PDB entry 9LBZ | electron microscopy, 4.00 A resolution | chains F and f of the 52 polymer chains in the assembly

== Chain F ==
Molecule: Probable portal protein
Source organism: Escherichia phage N4
Reference sequence: A0MZE1 (PORTL_BPN4); residue numbers follow UniProt; this construct covers 1-763
Sequence (763 residues; numbered 1 to 763; the number before each row is that of its first residue):
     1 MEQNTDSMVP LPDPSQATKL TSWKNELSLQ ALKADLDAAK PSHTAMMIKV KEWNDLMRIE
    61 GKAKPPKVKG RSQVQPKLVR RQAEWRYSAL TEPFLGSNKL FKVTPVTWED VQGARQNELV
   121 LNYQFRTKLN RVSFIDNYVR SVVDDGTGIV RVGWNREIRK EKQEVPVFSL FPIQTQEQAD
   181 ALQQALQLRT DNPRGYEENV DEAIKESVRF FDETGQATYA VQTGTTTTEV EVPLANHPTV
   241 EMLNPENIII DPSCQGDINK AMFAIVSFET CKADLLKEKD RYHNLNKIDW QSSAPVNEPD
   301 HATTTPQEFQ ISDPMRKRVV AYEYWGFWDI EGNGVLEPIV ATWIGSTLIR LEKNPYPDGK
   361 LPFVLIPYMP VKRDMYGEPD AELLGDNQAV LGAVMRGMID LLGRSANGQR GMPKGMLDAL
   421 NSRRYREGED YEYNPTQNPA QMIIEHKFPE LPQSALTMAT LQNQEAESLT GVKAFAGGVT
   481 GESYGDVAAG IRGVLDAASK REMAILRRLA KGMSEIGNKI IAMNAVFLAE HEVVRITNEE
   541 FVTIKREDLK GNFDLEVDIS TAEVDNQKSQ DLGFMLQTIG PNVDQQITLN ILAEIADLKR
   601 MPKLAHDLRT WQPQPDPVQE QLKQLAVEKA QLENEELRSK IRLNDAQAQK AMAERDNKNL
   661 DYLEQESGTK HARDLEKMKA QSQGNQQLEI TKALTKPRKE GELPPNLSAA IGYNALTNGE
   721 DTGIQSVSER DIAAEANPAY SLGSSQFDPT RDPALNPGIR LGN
Disordered / not traced: 1-18, 667-763

== Chain f ==
Molecule: Major capsid protein
Source organism: Escherichia phage N4
Reference sequence: Q859Q5 (CAPSD_BPN4); residues 1-401 here = UniProt positions 1-401
Sequence (401 residues; row label = number of the first residue in the row):
     1 MLNYNAPTDG QKSSIDGANS DQMQTFFWLK KAIITARKEQ YFMPLASVTN MPKHYGKTIK
    61 VYEYVPLLDD RNINDQGIDA SGATIVNGNL YGSSKDIGNI TSKLPLLTEN GGRVNRVGFT
   121 RIAREGSIHK FGFFYEFTQE SIDFDSDDGL MEHLSRELMN GATQITEAVL QKDLLAAAGT
   181 VLYAGAATSD ATITGEGSTP SVVSYKNLMR LDQILTENRT PTQTTIITGS RMIDTKVIGA
   241 TRVMYVGSEL VPELKAMKDL FGNKAFIETQ HYADAGTIMN GEVGSIDKFR IIQVPEMLHW
   301 AGAGAQATGA NPGYRTSMVS GQEHYDVYPM LVVGDDSFTS IGFQTDGKSL KFTVMTKMPG
   361 KETADRNDPY GETGFSSIKW YYGILVKRPE RLALIKTVAP L
Disordered / not traced: 1-24

== How chain F and chain f interact ==
Pairs across the interface - 25 pairs, chain F then chain f:
  Q30(F) with V48(f); Q344(f), hydrogen bond; L350(f)
  K33(F) with Q344(f), hydrogen bond; G347(f); L350(f)
  L36(F) with K348(f)
  D37(F) with K348(f); S349(f); L350(f), hydrogen bond (side chain-backbone); K351(f)
  I48(F) with M358(f), hydrophobic
  G61(F) with K361(f)
  K62(F) with Q139(f)
  S292(F) with K53(f); H54(f)
  E298(F) with D346(f); G347(f)
  P299(F) with D346(f)
  D300(F) with K348(f)
  Y322(F) with K348(f)
  W343(F) with G347(f), hydrogen bond (side chain-backbone)
  G345(F) with G347(f)
  S346(F) with N50(f); Q344(f)
Interface residues without a listed pair, chain F (22 interface residues in all): L29, K40, K51, E246, N247, I249, D289
Interface residues without a listed pair, chain f (16 interface residues in all): F352, E362

== Summary ==
22 residues of chain F face 16 of chain f across their interface; the contacts include 4 hydrogen bonds. Polar
contacts include Q30(F)-Q344(f), K33(F)-Q344(f) and D37(F)-L350(f).
Chain F is Probable portal protein and chain f is Major capsid protein, both from Escherichia phage N4; the
structure, unique-vertex of mature phage N4, was determined by electron microscopy, deposited together with
9LC0, 9LC1 and 9LD7.
